1VWT - chains A and C of the 4 polymer chains in the assembly; structure by X-ray diffraction, 1.90 A resolution.

# Chain A (and C)
Name: Hemoglobin
From: Homo sapiens
Notes: chain C of this document is another copy of the same molecule, construct and numbering; everything in this record applies to it too
Reference sequence: P69905 (HBA_HUMAN); residues 1-141 here = UniProt positions 1-141
Amino-acid sequence (141 residues; each row starts with the number of its first residue):
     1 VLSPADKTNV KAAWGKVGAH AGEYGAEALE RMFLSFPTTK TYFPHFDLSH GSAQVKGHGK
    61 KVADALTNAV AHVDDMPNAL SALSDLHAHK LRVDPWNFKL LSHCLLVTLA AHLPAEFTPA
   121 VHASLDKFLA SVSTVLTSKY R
Sequence notes: engineered mutation Trp96 (Val in P69905)
Curated features (UniProtKB/Swiss-Prot):
  - site: Lys61 (Not glycated)
  - natural variant: Asp6 (A6D: In J-Toronto; this construct carries the variant), Ala13 (A13D: In J-Paris 1/J-Aljezur), Glu27 (A27E: In Shenyang; this construct carries the variant), Lys61 (K61N: In Zambia; deletion: In Clinic), Asp64 (A64D: In Pontoise; this construct carries the variant), Asp75 (D75A: In Lille; D75G: In Chapel Hill; D75N: In G-Pest), Ala111 (A111D: In Petah Tikva)
Metal / ion sites: heme Fe near His87 (its only coordinating residue here)
Residues lining bound ligands: heme (HEM): Met32, Thr39, Tyr42, Phe43, His45, Phe46, His58, Lys61, Val62, Ala65, Leu66, Leu83, Leu86, His87, Leu91, Val93, Asn97, Phe98, Leu101, Val132, Leu136

# Chain A / chain C interface
Pairs across the interface (5; chain A residue first):
  Val1(A) with Ser138(C)
  Asp126(A) with Arg141(C), salt bridge
  Lys127(A) with Arg141(C), hydrogen bond (side chain-backbone)
  Arg141(A) with Asp126(C), salt bridge; Lys127(C), hydrogen bond (backbone-side chain)
Interface residues without a listed pair, chain A (6 interface residues in all): Ala130, Ser138
Interface residues without a listed pair, chain C (6 interface residues in all): Val1, Ala130

# In short
Chain A and chain C each contribute 6 residues to their interface; the contacts include 2 hydrogen bonds and 2
salt bridges. Polar pairs include Asp126(A)-Arg141(C) and Lys127(A)-Arg141(C). Ligands of chain A: heme.
Chain A and chain C are both Hemoglobin (Homo sapiens); the structure, T state human hemoglobin [alpha V96W],
alpha aquomet, beta deoxy, was determined by X-ray diffraction (same publication as 1RVW).
